Entry 2VKZ (X-ray diffraction, 4.00 A resolution); this record covers chains A and B of the 6 polymer chains in the assembly.

# Chain A (and B)
Protein: Fatty acid synthase subunit alpha
Source organism: Saccharomyces cerevisiae
Notes: EC 2.3.1.86, 2.3.1.41; chain B of this document is another copy of the same molecule, construct and numbering; everything in this record applies to it too
Reference sequence: P19097 (FAS2_YEAST); residues 1-1887 here = UniProt positions 1-1887
Sequence (1887 residues; each row starts with the number of its first residue):
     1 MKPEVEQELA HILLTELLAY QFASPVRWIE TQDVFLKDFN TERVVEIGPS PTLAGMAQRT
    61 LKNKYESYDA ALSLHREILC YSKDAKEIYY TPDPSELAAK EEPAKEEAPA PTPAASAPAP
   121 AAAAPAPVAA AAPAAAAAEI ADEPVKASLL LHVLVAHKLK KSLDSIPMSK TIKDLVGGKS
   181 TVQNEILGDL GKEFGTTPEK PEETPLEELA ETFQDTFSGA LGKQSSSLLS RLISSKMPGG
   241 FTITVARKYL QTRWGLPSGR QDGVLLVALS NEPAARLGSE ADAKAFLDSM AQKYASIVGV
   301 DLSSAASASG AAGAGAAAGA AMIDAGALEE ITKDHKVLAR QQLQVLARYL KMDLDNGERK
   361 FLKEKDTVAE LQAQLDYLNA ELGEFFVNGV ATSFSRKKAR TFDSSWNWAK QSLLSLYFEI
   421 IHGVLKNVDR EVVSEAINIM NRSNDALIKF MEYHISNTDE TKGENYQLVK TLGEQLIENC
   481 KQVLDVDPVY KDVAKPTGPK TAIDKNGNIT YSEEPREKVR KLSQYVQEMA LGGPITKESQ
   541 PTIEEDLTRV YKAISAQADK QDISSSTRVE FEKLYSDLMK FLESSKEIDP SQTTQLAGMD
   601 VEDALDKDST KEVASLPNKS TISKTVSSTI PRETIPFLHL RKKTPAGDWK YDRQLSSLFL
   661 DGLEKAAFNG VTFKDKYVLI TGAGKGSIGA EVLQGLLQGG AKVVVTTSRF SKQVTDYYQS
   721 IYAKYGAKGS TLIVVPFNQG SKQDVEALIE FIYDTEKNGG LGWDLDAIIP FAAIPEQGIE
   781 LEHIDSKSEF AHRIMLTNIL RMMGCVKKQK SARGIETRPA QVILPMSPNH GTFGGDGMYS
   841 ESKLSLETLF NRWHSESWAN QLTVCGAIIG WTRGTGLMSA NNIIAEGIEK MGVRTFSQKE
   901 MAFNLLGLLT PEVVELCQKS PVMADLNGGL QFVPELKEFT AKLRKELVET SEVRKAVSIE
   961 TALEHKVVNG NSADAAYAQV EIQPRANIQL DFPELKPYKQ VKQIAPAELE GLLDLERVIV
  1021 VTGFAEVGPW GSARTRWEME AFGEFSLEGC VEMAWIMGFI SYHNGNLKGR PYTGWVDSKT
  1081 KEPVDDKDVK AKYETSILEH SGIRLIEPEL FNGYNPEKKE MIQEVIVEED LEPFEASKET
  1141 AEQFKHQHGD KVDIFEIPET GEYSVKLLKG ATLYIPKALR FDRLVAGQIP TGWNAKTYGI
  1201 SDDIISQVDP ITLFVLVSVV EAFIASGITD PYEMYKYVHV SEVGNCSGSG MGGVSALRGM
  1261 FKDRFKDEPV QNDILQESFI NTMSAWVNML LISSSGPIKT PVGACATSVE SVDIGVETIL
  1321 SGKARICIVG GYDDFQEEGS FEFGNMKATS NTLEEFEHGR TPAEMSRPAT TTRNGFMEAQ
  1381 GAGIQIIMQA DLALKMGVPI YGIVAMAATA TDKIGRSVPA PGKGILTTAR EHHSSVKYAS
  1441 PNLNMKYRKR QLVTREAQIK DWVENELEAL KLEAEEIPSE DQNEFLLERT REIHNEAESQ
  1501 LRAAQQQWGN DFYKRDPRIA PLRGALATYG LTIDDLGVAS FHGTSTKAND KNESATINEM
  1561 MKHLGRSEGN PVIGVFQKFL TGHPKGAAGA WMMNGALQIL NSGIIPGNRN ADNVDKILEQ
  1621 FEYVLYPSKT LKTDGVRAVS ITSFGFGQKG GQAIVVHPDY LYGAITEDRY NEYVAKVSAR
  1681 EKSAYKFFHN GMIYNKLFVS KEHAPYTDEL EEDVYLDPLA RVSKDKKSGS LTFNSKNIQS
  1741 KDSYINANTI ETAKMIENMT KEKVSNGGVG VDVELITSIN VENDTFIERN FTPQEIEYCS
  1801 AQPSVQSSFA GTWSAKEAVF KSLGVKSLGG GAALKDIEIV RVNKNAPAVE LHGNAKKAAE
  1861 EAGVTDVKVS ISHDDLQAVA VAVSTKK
Disordered / not traced: 95-139, 303-327, 541-598, 876-880, 1748-1887
Covalently attached groups: cerulenin (CER) linked to Cys1305
Small-molecule neighbours: cerulenin (CER; (2s, 3r)-3-hydroxy-4-oxo-7,10-trans,trans-dodecadienamide): Met1251, Ala1304, Asp1333, Phe1343, His1542, Thr1544, His1583, Lys1585, Phe1644, Gly1645, Phe1646
Curated features (UniProtKB/Swiss-Prot):
  - active site (For beta-ketoacyl synthase activity): Cys1305, His1542, His1583
  - binding site (acetyl-CoA): Asp1772 to Glu1774, Tyr1798, Ser1808, Glu1817 to Ser1827, Arg1841 to Lys1844, Ile1871 to His1873
  - binding site (Mg(2+)): Asp1772, Val1773, Glu1774, Ser1872, His1873
  - modified residue: Ser50 (Phosphoserine), Ser180 (O-(pantetheine 4'-phosphoryl)serine), Ser523 (Phosphoserine), Ser958 (Phosphoserine), Ser1440 (Phosphoserine)
  - cross-link: Lys37 (Glycyl lysine isopeptide (Lys-Gly) (interchain with G-Cter in ubiquitin))
From the paper describing this entry:
  - binding site for cerulenin: Phe1279, Cys1305, Phe1343, His1542, His1583, Lys1585, Phe1646
  - catalytic residues: Cys1305, His1542, His1583
  - conformationally variable residues (side-chain flip): Met1251, Phe1646
  - mutagenesis - G1250S (20-80-fold): increased growth in response to cerulenin (citing earlier work)
  - contacts within the chain: Glu1378-Lys1585 (salt bridge)
  - specificity-determining residues: Lys1413 to Lys1423, Asn1549 (proposed by the authors, not directly observed)
  - post-translational modification sites: Ser180

# How chain A and chain B interact
Pairs across the interface - 18 pairs, chain A then chain B:
  Thr332(A) - Ile331(B)
  His335(A) - His335(B)  hydrogen bond
  Glu1129(A) - Arg348(B)  salt bridge
  Glu1135(A) - Thr242(B)  hydrogen bond
  Glu1135(A) - Thr244(B)  hydrogen bond
  Ser1137(A) - Ser230(B)
  Glu1139(A) - Ser227(B)  hydrogen bond
  Asp1153(A) - Arg359(B)  salt bridge
  Phe1155(A) - Asp355(B)
  Phe1155(A) - Glu358(B)
  Phe1155(A) - Leu362(B)  hydrophobic
  Thr1160(A) - Thr244(B)
  Glu1162(A) - Ser230(B)  hydrogen bond
  Glu1162(A) - Thr242(B)
  Glu1162(A) - Ile243(B)
  Asp1203(A) - Lys179(B)  salt bridge
  Asp1267(A) - Arg231(B)  salt bridge
  Asn1272(A) - Glu185(B)
Interface residues without a listed pair, chain A (18 interface residues in all): Ile331, Asp1130, Lys1166, Leu1168, Asp1273
Interface residues without a listed pair, chain B (18 interface residues in all): Thr181, Leu338, Gln344

# Summary
The chain A/chain B interface involves 18 residues from each chain; the contacts include 5 hydrogen bonds and
4 salt bridges. Among the polar pairs are Glu1129(A)-Arg348(B), Asp1153(A)-Arg359(B) and Asp1203(A)-Lys179(B).
Covalently linked cerulenin: at Cys1305(A). From the paper: catalytic residues Cys1305(A), His1542(A) and
His1583(A); G1250S of chain A increases growth in response to cerulenin.
Chain A and chain B are both Fatty acid synthase subunit alpha (Saccharomyces cerevisiae); the structure,
Structure of the cerulenin-inhibited fungal fatty acid synthase type I multienzyme complex, was determined by
X-ray diffraction.
